PDB entry 3FVY | X-ray diffraction, 1.90 A resolution | chain A

[Chain A]
Molecule: Dipeptidyl-peptidase 3
Organism: Homo sapiens
Notes: EC 3.4.14.4
Reference sequence: Q9NY33 (DPP3_HUMAN); residues 1-726 here = UniProt positions 1-726
Amino-acid sequence (728 residues; each row starts with the number of its first residue; numbers below 1 keep their minus sign (Gly-1 is residue -1)):
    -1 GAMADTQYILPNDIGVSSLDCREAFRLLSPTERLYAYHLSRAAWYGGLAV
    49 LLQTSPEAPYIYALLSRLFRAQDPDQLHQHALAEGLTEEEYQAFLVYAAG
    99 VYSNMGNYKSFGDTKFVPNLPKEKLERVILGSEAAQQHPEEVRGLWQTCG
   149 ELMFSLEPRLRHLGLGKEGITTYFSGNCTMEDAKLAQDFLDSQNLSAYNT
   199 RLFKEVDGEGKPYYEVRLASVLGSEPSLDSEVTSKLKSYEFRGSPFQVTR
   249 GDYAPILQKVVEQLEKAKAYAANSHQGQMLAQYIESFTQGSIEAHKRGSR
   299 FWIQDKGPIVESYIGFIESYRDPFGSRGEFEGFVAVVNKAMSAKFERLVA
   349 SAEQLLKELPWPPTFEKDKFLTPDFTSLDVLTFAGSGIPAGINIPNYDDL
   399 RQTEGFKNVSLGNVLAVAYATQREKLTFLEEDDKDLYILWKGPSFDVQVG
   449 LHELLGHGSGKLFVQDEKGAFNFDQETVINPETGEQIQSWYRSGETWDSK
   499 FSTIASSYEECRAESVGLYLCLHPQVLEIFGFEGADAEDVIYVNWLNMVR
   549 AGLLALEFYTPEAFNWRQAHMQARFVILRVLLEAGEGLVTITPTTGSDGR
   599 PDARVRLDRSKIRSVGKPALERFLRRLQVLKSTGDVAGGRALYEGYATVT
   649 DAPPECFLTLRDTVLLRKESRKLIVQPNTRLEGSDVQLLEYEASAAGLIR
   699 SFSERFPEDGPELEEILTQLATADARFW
Disordered / not traced: -1 to 4, 224-227
Sequence notes: expression tag (-1 to 0); variant His76 (Arg in Q9NY33)
Curated features (UniProtKB/Swiss-Prot):
  - active site: Glu451
  - binding site (Zn(2+)): His450, His455, Glu508
  - modified residue: Ala2 (N-acetylalanine)
  - natural variant: His76 (R76H: this construct carries the variant)
Ion coordination: Mg2+: Gly164, Gly167; Zn2+: His450, His455, Glu508
From the paper describing this entry:
  - Zn2+ coordination: His450 to His455
  - catalytic residues: Glu451
  - catalytic residues: Tyr318, His568 (proposed by the authors, not directly observed)
  - mutagenesis - Y318F (125-fold): decreased catalytic activity (citing earlier work)

[Summary]
Gly164 and Gly167 coordinate Mg2+. His450, His455 and Glu508 coordinate Zn2+. From UniProt: active-site
residue Glu451 and 3 Zn2+-binding residues. The paper reports catalytic residues Glu451, Tyr318 and His568;
Y318F reduces catalytic activity.
Chain A is Dipeptidyl-peptidase 3 (Homo sapiens); the structure, Crystal structure of human Dipeptidyl
Peptidase III, was determined by X-ray diffraction together with 3T6B and 3T6J from the same study.
